6D6R - chains B and E of the 15 polymer chains in the assembly; structure by electron microscopy, 3.45 A resolution.

# Chain B
Protein: Exosome complex component RRP41
Source organism: Homo sapiens
UniProt: Q9NPD3 (EXOS4_HUMAN); residues 0-244 here correspond to UniProt positions 1-245 (UniProt number = residue number + 1)
Sequence (249 residues; each row starts with the number of its first residue; numbers below 1 keep their minus sign (Met-4 is residue -4)):
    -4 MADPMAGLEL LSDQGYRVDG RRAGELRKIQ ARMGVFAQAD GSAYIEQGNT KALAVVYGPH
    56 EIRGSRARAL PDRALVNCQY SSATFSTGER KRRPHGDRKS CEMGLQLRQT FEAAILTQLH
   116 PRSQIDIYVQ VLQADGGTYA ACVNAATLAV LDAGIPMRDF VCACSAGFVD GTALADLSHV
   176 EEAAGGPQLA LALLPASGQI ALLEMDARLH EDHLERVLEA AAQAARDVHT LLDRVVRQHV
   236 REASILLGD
Disordered / not traced: -4 to 2, 244
Differences from the reference sequence: expression tag (-4 to -1)
Curated features (UniProtKB/Swiss-Prot):
  - modified residue: Ala1 (N-acetylalanine)

# Chain E
Protein: Exosome complex component RRP42
Source organism: Homo sapiens
UniProt: Q15024 (EXOS7_HUMAN); residues 1-291 here = UniProt positions 1-291
Sequence (293 residues; each row starts with the number of its first residue; numbers below 1 keep their minus sign (Asp-1 is residue -1)):
    -1 DPMASVTLSE AEKVYIVHGV QEDLRVDGRG CEDYRCVEVE TDVVSNTSGS ARVKLGHTDI
    59 LVGVKAEMGT PKLEKPNEGY LEFFVDCSAS ATPEFEGRGG DDLGTEIANT LYRIFNNKSS
   119 VDLKTLCISP REHCWVLYVD VLLLECGGNL FDAISIAVKA ALFNTRIPRV RVLEDEEGSK
   179 DIELSDDPYD CIRLSVENVP CIVTLCKIGY RHVVDATLQE EACSLASLLV SVTSKGVVTC
   239 MRKVGKGSLD PESIFEMMET GKRVGKVLHA SLQSVVHKEE SLGPKRQKVG FLG
Disordered / not traced: -1 to 4, 291
Differences from the reference sequence: expression tag (-1 to 0)
Curated features (UniProtKB/Swiss-Prot):
  - modified residue: Ala2 (N-acetylalanine), Lys116 (N6-acetyllysine), Ser177 (Phosphoserine)

# Chain B / chain E interface
Pairs across the interface (43; chain B residue first):
  Gln25(B) - Leu290(E)
  Ala26(B) - Leu290(E)
  Arg27(B) - Leu290(E)
  Phe31(B) - Asp57(E)
  Phe31(B) - Leu142(E)  hydrophobic
  Phe31(B) - Glu143(E)
  Ala32(B) - Glu143(E)
  Gln33(B) - His55(E)
  Tyr39(B) - Phe289(E)
  Glu41(B) - Leu290(E)
  Val50(B) - Ser88(E)
  Tyr52(B) - Ser88(E)  hydrogen bond (side chain-backbone)
  Tyr52(B) - Ala89(E)  hydrogen bond (side chain-backbone)
  Gln74(B) - Ala87(E)
  Gln74(B) - Gly95(E)
  Ser76(B) - Asp84(E)  hydrogen bond
  Thr79(B) - Phe82(E)
  Thr79(B) - Asp138(E)  hydrogen bond
  Phe80(B) - Thr45(E)
  Phe80(B) - Leu59(E)  hydrophobic
  Phe80(B) - Lys63(E)
  Phe80(B) - Asp138(E)
  Ser81(B) - Asn44(E)  hydrogen bond (backbone-side chain)
  Thr82(B) - Lys63(E)  hydrogen bond (backbone-side chain)
  Gly83(B) - Lys63(E)  hydrogen bond (backbone-side chain)
  Arg85(B) - Lys63(E)
  Arg85(B) - Glu65(E)  hydrogen bond (backbone-side chain)
  Arg85(B) - Phe82(E)
  Arg85(B) - Tyr136(E)
  Arg85(B) - Asp138(E)  salt bridge
  His90(B) - Gly95(E)  hydrogen bond (side chain-backbone)
  His90(B) - Asp99(E)  salt bridge
  Tyr123(B) - Ala87(E)  hydrophobic
  Tyr123(B) - Ser88(E)
  Tyr123(B) - Pro91(E)
  Gln125(B) - Asp84(E)
  Gln125(B) - Ser86(E)
  Leu127(B) - Leu59(E)  hydrophobic
  Leu127(B) - Leu140(E)  hydrophobic
  Leu127(B) - Phe289(E)  hydrophobic
  Gln128(B) - Val42(E)
  Gln128(B) - Ser43(E)
  Gln128(B) - Asn44(E)
Also at the interface, not in a pair above, chain B (30 interface residues in all): Val30, Leu48, Asn72, Glu84, Pro89, Asp121, Ala129
Also at the interface, not in a pair above, chain E (30 interface residues in all): Gly61, Thr90, Phe93, Glu94, Gly288

# In short
The chain B/chain E interface involves 30 residues from each chain; the contacts include 9 hydrogen bonds and
2 salt bridges. Among the polar pairs are Arg85(B)-Asp138(E), His90(B)-Asp99(E) and Tyr52(B)-Ser88(E).
Here chain B is Exosome complex component RRP41 and chain E is Exosome complex component RRP42, both from Homo
sapiens. Entry 6D6R (Human nuclear exosome-MTR4 RNA complex - composite map after focused reconstruction) was
determined by electron microscopy (same publication as 6D6Q).
